Entry 1P3A (X-ray diffraction, 3.00 A resolution); this record covers chains I and F of the 10 polymer chains in the assembly.

[Chain I]
Molecule: Palindromic 146bp Human Alpha-Satellite DNA fragment
Source organism: Homo sapiens
Sequence (146 nucleotides; each row starts with the number of its first residue):
     1 ATCAATATCC ACCTGCAGAT TCTACCAAAA GTGTATTTGG AAACTGCTCC ATCAAAAGGC
    61 ATGTTCAGCG GAATTCCGCT GAACATGCCT TTTGATGGAG CAGTTTCCAA ATACACTTTT
   121 GGTAGAATCT GCAGGTGGAT ATTGAT

[Chain F]
Protein: Histone H4
Source organism: Xenopus laevis
UniProtKB: P62799 (H4_XENLA); residues 201-302 here correspond to UniProt positions 1-102 (UniProt number = residue number - 200)
Chain sequence (102 residues; numbered 201 to 302; the number before each row is that of its first residue):
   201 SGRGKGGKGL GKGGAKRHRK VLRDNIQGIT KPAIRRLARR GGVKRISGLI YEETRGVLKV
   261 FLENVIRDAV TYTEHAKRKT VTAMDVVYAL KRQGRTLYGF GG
Unresolved in the structure: 201-220, 302

[Chain I / chain F interface]
Pairs across the interface (11; chain I residue first):
  DT80(I) / Arg-245(F)  hydrogen bond to the sugar
  DT80(I) / Ile-246(F)  sugar contact
  DT80(I) / Ser-247(F)  phosphate contact
  DT80(I) / Gly-248(F)  hydrogen bond to the phosphate
  DG81(I) / Arg-235(F)  salt bridge to the phosphate
  DG81(I) / Arg-245(F)  phosphate contact
  DG81(I) / Ile-246(F)  hydrogen bond to the phosphate
  DG100(I) / Lys-279(F)  salt bridge to the phosphate
  DC101(I) / Arg-278(F)  phosphate contact
  DC101(I) / Lys-279(F)  hydrogen bond to the phosphate
  DC101(I) / Thr-280(F)  hydrogen bond to the phosphate
Interface residues without a listed pair, chain I (6 interface residues in all): DC79, DA102
Interface residues without a listed pair, chain F (11 interface residues in all): Lys-244, Tyr-251, Lys-277

[Summary]
Chain I and chain F form an interface of 6 and 11 residues respectively, with 5 hydrogen bonds and 2 salt
bridges. Polar contacts include DT80(I)/Arg-245(F), DT80(I)/Gly-248(F) and DG81(I)/Ile-246(F).
Here chain I is Palindromic 146bp Human Alpha-Satellite DNA fragment (Homo sapiens) and chain F is Histone H4
(Xenopus laevis). Entry 1P3A (Crystallographic Studies of Nucleosome Core Particles containing Histone 'Sin'
Mutants) was determined by X-ray diffraction, deposited together with 1P34, 1P3B, 1P3F, 1P3G, 1P3I, 1P3K and 4
further entries.
